8SBD - chains k and e of the 32 polymer chains in the assembly; structure by electron microscopy, 3.20 A resolution.

Chain k (and e):
Name: Insulin B chain
Source organism: Homo sapiens
Notes: chain e of this document is another copy of the same molecule, construct and numbering; everything in this record applies to it too
UniProtKB: P01308 (INS_HUMAN); residues 1-30 here correspond to UniProt positions 25-54 (UniProt number = residue number + 24)
Chain sequence (30 residues; each row starts with the number of its first residue):
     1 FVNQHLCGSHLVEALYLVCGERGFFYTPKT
Disordered / not traced: 1-4, 28-30

Interface between chain k and chain e:
Pairs across the interface (46):
  His-5(k) / His-5(e)  hydrogen bond (backbone-backbone)
  Leu-6(k) / His-5(e)
  Leu-6(k) / Leu-6(e)  hydrogen bond (backbone-backbone)
  Cys-7(k) / Leu-6(e)  hydrogen bond (backbone-backbone)
  Cys-7(k) / Cys-7(e)
  Cys-7(k) / Gly-8(e)
  Gly-8(k) / Gly-8(e)  hydrogen bond (backbone-backbone)
  Gly-8(k) / Leu-11(e)
  Ser-9(k) / Gly-8(e)
  Ser-9(k) / Ser-9(e)  hydrogen bond (side chain-backbone)
  Ser-9(k) / Leu-11(e)
  His-10(k) / Ser-9(e)  hydrogen bond (backbone-backbone)
  His-10(k) / His-10(e)
  His-10(k) / Leu-11(e)
  Leu-11(k) / Cys-7(e)  hydrophobic
  Leu-11(k) / Leu-11(e)
  Leu-11(k) / Val-12(e)  hydrogen bond (backbone-backbone)
  Val-12(k) / Val-12(e)
  Glu-13(k) / Val-12(e)  hydrogen bond (backbone-backbone)
  Glu-13(k) / Glu-13(e)
  Glu-13(k) / Ala-14(e)  hydrogen bond (backbone-backbone)
  Ala-14(k) / Ala-14(e)
  Leu-15(k) / Ala-14(e)  hydrogen bond (backbone-backbone)
  Leu-15(k) / Leu-15(e)
  Leu-15(k) / Tyr-16(e)  hydrogen bond (backbone-backbone)
  Tyr-16(k) / Tyr-16(e)
  Leu-17(k) / Tyr-16(e)  hydrogen bond (backbone-backbone)
  Leu-17(k) / Leu-17(e)
  Leu-17(k) / Val-18(e)  hydrogen bond (backbone-backbone)
  Val-18(k) / Val-18(e)
  Cys-19(k) / Val-18(e)  hydrogen bond (backbone-backbone)
  Cys-19(k) / Cys-19(e)
  Cys-19(k) / Gly-20(e)  hydrogen bond (backbone-backbone)
  Gly-20(k) / Glu-21(e)
  Glu-21(k) / Glu-21(e)
  Arg-22(k) / Glu-21(e)  hydrogen bond (backbone-backbone)
  Arg-22(k) / Arg-22(e)
  Arg-22(k) / Gly-23(e)  hydrogen bond (backbone-backbone)
  Gly-23(k) / Gly-23(e)
  Phe-24(k) / Gly-23(e)  hydrogen bond (backbone-backbone)
  Phe-24(k) / Phe-24(e)
  Phe-24(k) / Phe-25(e)  hydrogen bond (backbone-backbone)
  Phe-25(k) / Glu-21(e)
  Phe-25(k) / Phe-25(e)
  Tyr-26(k) / Phe-25(e)  hydrogen bond (backbone-backbone)
  Tyr-26(k) / Tyr-26(e)  hydrophobic
Interface residues without a listed pair, chain k (23 interface residues in all): Thr-27
Interface residues without a listed pair, chain e (23 interface residues in all): Thr-27

Summary:
Chain k and chain e each contribute 23 residues to their interface; the contacts include 20 hydrogen bonds.
Polar contacts include Ser-9(k)/Ser-9(e), His-5(k)/His-5(e) and Leu-6(k)/Leu-6(e).
Chain k and chain e are both Insulin B chain (Homo sapiens); the structure, Cryo-EM structure of insulin
amyloid-like fibril that is composed of two antiparallel protofilaments, was determined by electron
microscopy.
